PDB entry 6SG9 | electron microscopy, 3.10 A resolution | chains CA and FG of the 53 polymer chains in the assembly

== Chain CA ==
Molecule: 9S rRNA
Source organism: Trypanosoma brucei brucei
Sequence (802 nucleotides; row label = number of the first residue in the row):
     1 UAAAUUAUGG UCAAUUGUUA GUAUUCAUAU UAAUUUUUUU AAAUGUUUUA UCAUUUUAUA
    61 AAGGUUUAUU UUUGAAAGAU UUUUUGUAUA AAAUUUUAGG AAUAGUUAAU AAUAAUUUAU
   121 AAUUUUGAUU AGAUUGUUUU GUUAAUGCUA UUAGAUGGGU GUGGAAAAAU AAAAAAAAUA
   181 AUUAAUAUAU AUCAAUAAUA AAUUAAAUUA AUCUAUUAGU CAGAAAUGGA UGCCAGCCGU
   241 UGCGGUAAUU UCUAUGCUUU UAAAUAUUAU ACAAUUAUCA UAUUAAAUUG UUAAGUGUUG
   301 AUUUAACCAA UAAAAAUAUA AAUAAUUUUU AUUUGUUUUU AAACACCAUU AGGUAUAUGC
   361 AAAUAUAAAA UUAUAGUAAU UAUAAAUUAU AUUAUAUUAU AUUUAUUCAU AUAAUUAAUA
   421 GGAUAAUAUU UGUAGUUUUU GAUACCAUGA UAAGGAUUAU AAAUUGAAAG UGUUAAUAUC
   481 AUAAUCAAAA UUUAUUAUUU AUAUUAAAUA UGUAUGUGUA GAUAAAAUAA GAAAUUAAAA
   541 AGGUAUUGUU GCCCACCAAU UUUUAAAUUA UAUUAUAUUA UAUUUAUUCA UAUAAUUAAU
   601 AGGAUAAUAU UUGUAGUUUU UGAUACCAUG AUAAGGAUUA UAAAUUGAAA GUGUUAAUAU
   661 CAUAAUCAAA AUUUAUUAUU UAUAUUAAAU AUGUAUGUGU AGAUAAAAUA AGAAAUUAAA
   721 AAGGUAUUGU UGCCCACCAA UUUUUAUAAU AAAAAUAACG UGCAGUAAUU AAUAUAUUUA
   781 UAAAAAUAUA UUUUUUUUUU UA
Unresolved in the structure: 1-383, 530-802

== Chain FG ==
Molecule: mt-SAF15
Source organism: Trypanosoma brucei brucei
Chain sequence (463 residues; numbered 1 to 463; the number before each row is that of its first residue):
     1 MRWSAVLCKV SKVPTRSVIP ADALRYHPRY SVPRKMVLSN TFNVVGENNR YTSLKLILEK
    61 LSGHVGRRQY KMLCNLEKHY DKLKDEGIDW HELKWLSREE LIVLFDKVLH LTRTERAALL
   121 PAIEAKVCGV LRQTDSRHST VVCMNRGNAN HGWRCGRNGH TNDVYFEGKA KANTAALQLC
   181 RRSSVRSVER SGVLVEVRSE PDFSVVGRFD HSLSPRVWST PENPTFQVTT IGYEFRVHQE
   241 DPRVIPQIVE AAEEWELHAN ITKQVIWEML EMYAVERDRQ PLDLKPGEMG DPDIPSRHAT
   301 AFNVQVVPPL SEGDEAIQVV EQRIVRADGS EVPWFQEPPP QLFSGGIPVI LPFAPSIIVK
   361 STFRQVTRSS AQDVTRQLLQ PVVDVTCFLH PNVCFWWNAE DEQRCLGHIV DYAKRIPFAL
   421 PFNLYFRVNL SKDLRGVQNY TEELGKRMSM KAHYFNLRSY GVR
Unresolved in the structure: 1-8, 178-463
Ligand contacts: Zn2+ (ZN): Cys128, Cys143, Asn145, Arg154, Cys155, Arg157, His160

== Chain CA / chain FG interface ==
Pairs across the interface (15; chain CA residue first):
  U437(CA) with Ser39(FG), hydrogen bond to the sugar; Thr41(FG), sugar contact; Phe42(FG), sugar contact; Arg137(FG), sugar contact; His138(FG), sugar contact
  U438(CA) with Ser39(FG), phosphate contact
  U439(CA) with Arg137(FG), phosphate contact
  G441(CA) with Arg34(FG), base contact; Met36(FG), base contact; Val37(FG), hydrogen bond to the base; Arg137(FG), hydrogen bond to the base
  A442(CA) with Arg29(FG), base contact
  A483(CA) with Arg29(FG), salt bridge to the phosphate
  A484(CA) with Arg29(FG), base contact; Arg34(FG), hydrogen bond to the base
Interface residues without a listed pair, chain CA (8 interface residues in all): U440
Interface residues without a listed pair, chain FG (11 interface residues in all): Val32, Lys35

== In short ==
Chain CA and chain FG form an interface of 8 and 11 residues respectively, with 4 hydrogen bonds and 1 salt
bridge. Among the polar pairs are G441(CA)-Val37(FG), G441(CA)-Arg137(FG) and A484(CA)-Arg34(FG). Ligands of
chain FG: Zn2+.
Chain CA is 9S rRNA and chain FG is mt-SAF15, both from Trypanosoma brucei brucei; the structure, Head domain
of the mt-SSU assemblosome from Trypanosoma brucei, was determined by electron microscopy together with 6SGB
and 6SGA from the same study.
